6W2E - chains N and m of the 19 polymer chains in the assembly; structure by electron microscopy, 4.40 A resolution (low resolution: residue-level contacts below are approximate; hydrogen-bond / salt-bridge calls are withheld).

== Chain N ==
Name: Major capsid protein
Organism: Epstein-Barr virus (strain B95-8)
UniProt: P03226 (MCP_EBVB9); residues 1-1381 here = UniProt positions 1-1381
Chain sequence (1381 residues; each row starts with the number of its first residue):
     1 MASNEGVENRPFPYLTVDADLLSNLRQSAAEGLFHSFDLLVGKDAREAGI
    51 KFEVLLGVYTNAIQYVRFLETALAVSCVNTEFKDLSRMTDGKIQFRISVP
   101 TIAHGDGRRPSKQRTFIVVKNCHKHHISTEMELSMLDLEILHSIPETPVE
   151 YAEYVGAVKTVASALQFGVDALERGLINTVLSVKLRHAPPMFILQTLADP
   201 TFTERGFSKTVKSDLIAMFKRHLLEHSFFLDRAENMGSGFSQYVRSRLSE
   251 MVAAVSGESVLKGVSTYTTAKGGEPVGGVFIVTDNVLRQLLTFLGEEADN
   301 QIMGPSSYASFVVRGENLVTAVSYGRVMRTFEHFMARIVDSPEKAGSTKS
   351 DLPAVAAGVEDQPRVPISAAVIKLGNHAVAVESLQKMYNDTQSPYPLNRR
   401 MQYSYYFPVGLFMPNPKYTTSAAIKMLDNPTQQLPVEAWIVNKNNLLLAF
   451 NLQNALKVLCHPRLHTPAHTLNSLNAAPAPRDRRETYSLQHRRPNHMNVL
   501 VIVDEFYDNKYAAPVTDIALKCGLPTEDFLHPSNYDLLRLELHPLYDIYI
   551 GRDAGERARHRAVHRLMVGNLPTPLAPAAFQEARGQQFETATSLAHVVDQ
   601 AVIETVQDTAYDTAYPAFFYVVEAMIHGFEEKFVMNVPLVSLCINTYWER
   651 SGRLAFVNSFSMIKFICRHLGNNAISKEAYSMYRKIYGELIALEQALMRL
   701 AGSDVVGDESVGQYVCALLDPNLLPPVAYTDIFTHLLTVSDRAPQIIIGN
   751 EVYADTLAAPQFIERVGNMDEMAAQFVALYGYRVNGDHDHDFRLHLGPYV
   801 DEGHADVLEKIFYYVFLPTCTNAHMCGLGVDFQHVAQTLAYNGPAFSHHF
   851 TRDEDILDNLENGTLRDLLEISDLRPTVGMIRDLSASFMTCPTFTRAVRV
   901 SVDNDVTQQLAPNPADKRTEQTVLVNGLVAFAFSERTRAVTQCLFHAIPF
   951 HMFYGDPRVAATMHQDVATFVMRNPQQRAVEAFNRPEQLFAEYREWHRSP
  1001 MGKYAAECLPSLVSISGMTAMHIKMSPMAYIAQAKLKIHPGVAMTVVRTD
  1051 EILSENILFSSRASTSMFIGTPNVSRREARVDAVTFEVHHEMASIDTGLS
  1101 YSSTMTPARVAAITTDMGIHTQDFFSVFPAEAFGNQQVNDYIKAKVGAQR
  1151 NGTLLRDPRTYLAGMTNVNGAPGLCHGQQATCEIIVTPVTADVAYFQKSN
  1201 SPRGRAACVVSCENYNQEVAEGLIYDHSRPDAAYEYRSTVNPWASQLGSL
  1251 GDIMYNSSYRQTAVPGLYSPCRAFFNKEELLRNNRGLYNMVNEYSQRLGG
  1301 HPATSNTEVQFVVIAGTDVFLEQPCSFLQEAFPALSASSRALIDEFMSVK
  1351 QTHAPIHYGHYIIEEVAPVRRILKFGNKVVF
Unresolved in the structure: 1150-1168

== Chain m ==
Name: Triplex capsid protein 2
Organism: Epstein-Barr virus (strain B95-8)
UniProt: P25214 (TRX2_EBVB9); residue numbers follow UniProt; this construct covers 1-301
Chain sequence (301 residues; each row starts with the number of its first residue):
     1 MDLKVVVSLSSRLYTDEIAKMQQRIGCILPLASTHGTQNVQGLGLGQVYS
    51 LETVPDYVSMYNYLSDCTLAVLDEVSVDSLILTKIVPGQTYAIKNKYQPF
   101 FQWHGTGSLSVMPPVFGREHATVKLESNDVDIVFPMVLPTPIAEEVLQKI
   151 LLFNVYSRVVMQAPGNADMLDVHMHLGSVSYLGHHYELALPEVPGPLGLA
   201 LLDNLSLYFCIMVTLLPRASMRLVRGLIRHEHHDLLNLFQEMVPDEIARI
   251 DLDDLSVADDLSRMRVMMTYLQSLASLFNLGPRLATAAYSQETLTATCWL
   301 R
Unresolved in the structure: 300-301

== Interface between chain N and chain m ==
Contacting residue pairs - 18 pairs, chain N then chain m:
  Thr-89(N) / Ser-76(m)
  Thr-89(N) / Asp-78(m)
  Asp-90(N) / Val-77(m)
  Asp-90(N) / Asp-78(m)
  Asn-121(N) / Arg-12(m)
  Cys-122(N) / Arg-12(m)
  His-123(N) / Ser-10(m)
  Lys-124(N) / Asp-78(m)
  His-126(N) / Val-6(m)
  His-126(N) / Ser-79(m)
  Ser-128(N) / Thr-37(m)
  Glu-130(N) / His-35(m)
  Ser-1075(N) / Asp-2(m)
  Arg-1076(N) / Met-1(m)
  Arg-1076(N) / Asp-2(m)
  Arg-1077(N) / Gly-36(m)
  Glu-1087(N) / Gly-36(m)
  Glu-1087(N) / Thr-37(m)
Interface residues without a listed pair, chain N (14 interface residues in all): His-1089
Interface residues without a listed pair, chain m (15 interface residues in all): Lys-4, Ser-8, Leu-9

== In short ==
14 residues of chain N face 15 of chain m across their interface.
Chain N is Major capsid protein and chain m is Triplex capsid protein 2, both from Epstein-Barr virus (strain
B95-8); the structure, Structures of Capsid and Capsid-Associated Tegument Complex inside the Epstein-Barr
Virus, was determined by electron microscopy together with 6W19 and 6W2D from the same study.
